3CIF - chains A and B of the 4 polymer chains in the assembly; structure by X-ray diffraction, 2.00 A resolution.

Chain A (and B):
Molecule: Glyceraldehyde-3-phosphate dehydrogenase
Organism: Cryptosporidium parvum
Notes: EC 1.2.1.12; chain B of this document is another copy of the same molecule, construct and numbering; everything in this record applies to it too
UniProt: Q7YYQ9 (Q7YYQ9_CRYPV); numbering as in UniProt (aligned over 1-339)
Amino-acid sequence (359 residues; row label = number of the first residue in the row; numbers below 1 keep their minus sign (Met-19 is residue -19)):
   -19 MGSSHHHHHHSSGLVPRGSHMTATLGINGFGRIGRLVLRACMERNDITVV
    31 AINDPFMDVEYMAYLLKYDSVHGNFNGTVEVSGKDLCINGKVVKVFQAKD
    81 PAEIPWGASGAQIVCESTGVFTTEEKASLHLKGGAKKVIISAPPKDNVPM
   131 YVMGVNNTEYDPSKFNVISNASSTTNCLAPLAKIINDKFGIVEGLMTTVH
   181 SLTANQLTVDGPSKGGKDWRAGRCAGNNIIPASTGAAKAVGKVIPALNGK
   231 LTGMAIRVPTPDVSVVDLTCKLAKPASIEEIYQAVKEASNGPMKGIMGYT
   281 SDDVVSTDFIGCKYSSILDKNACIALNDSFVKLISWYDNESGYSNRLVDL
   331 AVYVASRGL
Unresolved in the structure: -19 to 1
Sequence notes: expression tag (-19 to 0); engineered mutation Ser153 (Cys in Q7YYQ9), Leu298 (Phe in Q7YYQ9)
Residues lining bound ligands:
  - glyceraldehyde-3-phosphate (G3H): Ser152, Ser153, Thr154, Thr155, Thr178, His180, Thr183, Ser213, Thr214, Gly215, Ala216, Arg237, Asn319
  - NAD (nicotinamide-adenine-dinucleotide): Asn8, Gly9, Phe10, Gly11, Arg12, Ile13, Asn33, Asp34, Pro35, Phe36, Met37, Ala78, Lys79, Ser97, Thr98, Gly99, Val100, Phe101, Ser121, Ala122, Ser153, His180, Thr183, Ala184, Asn319, Glu320, Tyr323
What the authors report for this chain:
  - conformationally variable residues (loop rearrangement, side-chain flip): Ser213 to Pro225, Arg237
  - binding site for glyceraldehyde-3-phosphate: Ser152, Ser153, Thr154, His180, Thr214, Gly215, Ala216, Arg237

Chain A / chain B interface:
Residue-residue contacts (103):
  Glu173(A) with Lys251(B), salt bridge; Leu306(B); Asn307(B), hydrogen bond; Phe310(B)
  Gly174(A) with Leu306(B); Phe310(B)
  Leu175(A) with Thr249(B); Leu306(B), hydrophobic; Phe310(B), hydrophobic; Val311(B); Lys312(B)
  Met176(A) with Lys312(B)
  Thr177(A) with Asp247(B), hydrogen bond; Lys312(B), hydrogen bond
  Val179(A) with Ile209(B); Ile236(B), hydrophobic
  Trp199(A) with Asp283(B)
  Arg200(A) with Asp283(B); Val284(B), hydrogen bond (side chain-backbone); Asp299(B), salt bridge; Asn301(B); Ala302(B)
  Arg203(A) with Val285(B); Thr287(B); Asp288(B), salt bridge
  Asn207(A) with Thr240(B); Ser286(B); Thr287(B)
  Asn208(A) with Thr240(B); Val285(B); Ser286(B); Thr287(B), hydrogen bond
  Ile209(A) with Val179(B); Val238(B), hydrophobic; Thr240(B); Val243(B); Val285(B); Ser286(B), hydrogen bond (backbone-side chain); Trp316(B)
  Ile210(A) with Val285(B), hydrophobic
  Pro211(A) with Val284(B); Trp316(B), hydrophobic
  Gly229(A) with Leu306(B)
  Lys230(A) with Leu306(B)
  Leu231(A) with Leu306(B)
  Thr232(A) with Leu306(B)
  Met234(A) with Ala302(B); Lys312(B); Ile314(B), hydrophobic
  Ile236(A) with Val179(B), hydrophobic
  Val238(A) with Ile209(B), hydrophobic; Val238(B), hydrophobic
  Pro239(A) with Thr240(B)
  Thr240(A) with Asn207(B); Asn208(B); Ile209(B); Pro239(B)
  Val243(A) with Ile209(B)
  Asp247(A) with Thr177(B), hydrogen bond
  Thr249(A) with Leu175(B); Thr249(B)
  Lys251(A) with Glu173(B), salt bridge
  Asp283(A) with Trp199(B); Arg200(B)
  Val284(A) with Arg200(B), hydrogen bond (backbone-side chain); Pro211(B)
  Val285(A) with Arg203(B); Asn208(B); Ile209(B); Ile210(B), hydrophobic
  Ser286(A) with Asn207(B); Asn208(B); Ile209(B), hydrogen bond (side chain-backbone)
  Thr287(A) with Arg203(B); Asn207(B); Asn208(B), hydrogen bond
  Asp288(A) with Arg203(B), salt bridge
  Asp299(A) with Arg200(B), salt bridge
  Asn301(A) with Arg200(B)
  Ala302(A) with Arg200(B); Met234(B)
  Ile304(A) with Leu175(B), hydrophobic; Gly233(B); Met234(B), hydrophobic
  Leu306(A) with Glu173(B); Gly174(B); Gly229(B); Lys230(B); Leu231(B); Thr232(B)
  Asn307(A) with Glu173(B), hydrogen bond
  Phe310(A) with Glu173(B); Gly174(B); Leu175(B), hydrophobic; Phe310(B), hydrophobic
  Val311(A) with Leu175(B)
  Lys312(A) with Leu175(B); Met176(B); Thr177(B), hydrogen bond; Met234(B)
  Ile314(A) with Met234(B), hydrophobic
  Trp316(A) with Ile209(B); Pro211(B), hydrophobic
Interface residues without a listed pair, chain A (47 interface residues in all): Ser181, Val245, Asp282
Interface residues without a listed pair, chain B (48 interface residues in all): Ser181, Val245, Asp282, Ile304

Overview:
The interface between chain A and chain B involves 47 residues on one side and 48 on the other, with 12
hydrogen bonds and 6 salt bridges. Polar contacts include Glu173(A)-Lys251(B), Arg200(A)-Asp299(B) and
Arg203(A)-Asp288(B). The paper reports a binding site for glyceraldehyde-3-phosphate at Ser152(A), Ser153(A)
and Thr154(A) among others; conformational variability at Ser213(A) and Arg237(A).
Both chains are Glyceraldehyde-3-phosphate dehydrogenase (Cryptosporidium parvum). Entry 3CIF (Crystal
Structure of C153S mutant glyceraldehyde 3-phosphate dehydrogenase from Cryptosporidium parvum) was determined
by X-ray diffraction together with 1VSU and 1VSV from the same study.
